Entry 3L73 (X-ray diffraction, 3.04 A resolution); this record covers chains O and V of the 20 polymer chains in the assembly.

== Chain O ==
Protein: Mitochondrial ubiquinol-cytochrome-C reductase complex core protein 2
From: Gallus gallus
Notes: EC 1.10.2.2
UniProtKB: D0VX29 (D0VX29_CHICK); residues -1 to 439 here correspond to UniProt positions 1-441 (UniProt number = residue number + 2)
Amino-acid sequence (441 residues; row label = number of the first residue in the row; numbers below 1 keep their minus sign (Ser-1 is residue -1)):
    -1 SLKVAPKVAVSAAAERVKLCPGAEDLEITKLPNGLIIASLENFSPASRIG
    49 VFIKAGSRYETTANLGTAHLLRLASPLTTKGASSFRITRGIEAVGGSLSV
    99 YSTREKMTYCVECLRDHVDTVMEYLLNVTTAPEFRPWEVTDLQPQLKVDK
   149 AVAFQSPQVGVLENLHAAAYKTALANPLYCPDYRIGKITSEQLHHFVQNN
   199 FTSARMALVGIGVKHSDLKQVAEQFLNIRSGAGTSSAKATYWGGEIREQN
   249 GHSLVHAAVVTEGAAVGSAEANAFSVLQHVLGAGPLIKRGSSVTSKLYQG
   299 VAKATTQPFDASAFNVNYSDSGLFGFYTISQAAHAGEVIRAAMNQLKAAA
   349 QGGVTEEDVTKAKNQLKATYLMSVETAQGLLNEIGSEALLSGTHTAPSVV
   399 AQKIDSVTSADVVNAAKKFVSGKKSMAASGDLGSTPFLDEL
Disordered / not traced: -1 to 17

== Chain V ==
Protein: Cytochrome B-C1 complex subunit rieske, mitochondrial
From: Gallus gallus
Notes: EC 1.10.2.2
UniProtKB: Q5ZLR5 (UCRI_CHICK); residues 47-78 here correspond to UniProt positions 45-76 (UniProt number = residue number - 2)
Amino-acid sequence (47 residues; row label = number of the first residue in the row; note: 7 numbers in that range are skipped by the numbering (no residue carries them; nothing is unmodelled there); X marks 15 residues of unknown identity (built as UNK)):
    25 XXXXXXXXX
    35 XXXXXX
    47 RPLLCRESMSGRSARRDLVAGISLNAPASVRY
Disordered / not traced: 25-27, 78

== How chain O and chain V interact ==
Contacting residue pairs (67; chain O residue first):
  Arg70(O) - Ala66(V)
  Arg70(O) - Ile68(V)
  Leu71(O) - Ile68(V)  hydrophobic
  Thr86(O) - Leu70(V)
  Gly94(O) - Asn71(V)
  Ser95(O) - Asn71(V)
  Leu96(O) - Ser69(V)
  Leu96(O) - Leu70(V)  hydrogen bond (backbone-backbone)
  Leu96(O) - Asn71(V)
  Ser97(O) - Ile68(V)
  Ser97(O) - Ser69(V)
  Val98(O) - Ala66(V)
  Val98(O) - Gly67(V)
  Val98(O) - Ile68(V)  hydrogen bond (backbone-backbone)
  Tyr99(O) - Ala66(V)
  Tyr99(O) - Gly67(V)
  Ser100(O) - Val65(V)
  Ser100(O) - Ala66(V)  hydrogen bond (backbone-backbone)
  Asp147(O) - Ile68(V)
  Asp147(O) - Ala74(V)
  Ser154(O) - Arg58(V)
  Gln156(O) - Arg58(V)  hydrogen bond
  Gln156(O) - Leu64(V)
  Gln156(O) - Arg77(V)  hydrogen bond (side chain-backbone)
  Val157(O) - Leu64(V)  hydrophobic
  Leu160(O) - Ala60(V)  hydrophobic
  Leu160(O) - Leu64(V)  hydrophobic
  Leu176(O) - Leu64(V)
  Tyr177(O) - Ala66(V)
  Tyr177(O) - Val76(V)
  Leu252(O) - Leu49(V)  hydrophobic
  Leu252(O) - Met55(V)  hydrophobic
  Gln276(O) - Arg61(V)
  Gln276(O) - Arg62(V)
  Pro283(O) - Gly57(V)
  Arg287(O) - Glu53(V)
  Tyr296(O) - Arg52(V)
  Thr304(O) - Arg52(V)  hydrogen bond (backbone-side chain)
  Gln305(O) - Arg52(V)  hydrogen bond (backbone-side chain)
  Pro306(O) - Leu50(V)
  Pro306(O) - Cys51(V)
  Pro306(O) - Arg52(V)
  Pro306(O) - Met55(V)
  Phe307(O) - Arg52(V)
  Phe307(O) - Met55(V)
  Asp308(O) - Met55(V)
  Asp308(O) - Ser56(V)
  Asp308(O) - Gly57(V)  hydrogen bond (side chain-backbone)
  Asp308(O) - Arg58(V)  hydrogen bond (side chain-backbone)
  Asp308(O) - Ser59(V)  hydrogen bond
  Ala309(O) - Ser59(V)
  Ser310(O) - Ser59(V)
  Ala311(O) - Arg61(V)
  Phe312(O) - Ala60(V)
  Phe312(O) - Arg61(V)
  Phe312(O) - Arg62(V)
  Asn313(O) - Arg61(V)  hydrogen bond (backbone-backbone)
  Asn313(O) - Arg62(V)
  Val314(O) - Asp63(V)
  Asn315(O) - Arg62(V)
  Tyr316(O) - Asp63(V)
  Tyr325(O) - Ser59(V)  hydrogen bond (backbone-side chain)
  Tyr325(O) - Ala60(V)  hydrophobic
  Ile327(O) - Met55(V)  hydrophobic
  Ile327(O) - Arg58(V)
  Ile327(O) - Ser59(V)
  Gln376(O) - Arg77(V)
Interface residues without a listed pair, chain O (47 interface residues in all): Ile89, Glu90, Thr101, Lys145, Ala149, Val150, Gln153, Thr326, Ser328
Interface residues without a listed pair, chain V (26 interface residues in all): Ser75

== Overview ==
47 residues of chain O and 26 residues of chain V are in contact; the contacts include 12 hydrogen bonds.
Polar pairs include Gln156(O)-Arg58(V), Gln156(O)-Arg77(V) and Thr304(O)-Arg52(V).
Here chain O is Mitochondrial ubiquinol-cytochrome-C reductase complex core protein 2 and chain V is
Cytochrome B-C1 complex subunit rieske, mitochondrial, both from Gallus gallus. Entry 3L73 (Cytochrome BC1
complex from chicken with triazolone inhibitor) was determined by X-ray diffraction.
